Entry 3D87 (X-ray diffraction, 2.90 A resolution); this record covers chains A and C of the 4 polymer chains in the assembly.

[Chain A (and C)]
Name: Interleukin-23 subunit p19
Source organism: Homo sapiens
Notes: fragment: subunit p19; chain C of this document is another copy of the same molecule, construct and numbering; everything in this record applies to it too
UniProtKB: Q9NPF7 (IL23A_HUMAN); residues 1-170 here correspond to UniProt positions 20-189 (UniProt number = residue number + 19)
Chain sequence (178 residues; numbered 1 to 178; the number before each row is that of its first residue):
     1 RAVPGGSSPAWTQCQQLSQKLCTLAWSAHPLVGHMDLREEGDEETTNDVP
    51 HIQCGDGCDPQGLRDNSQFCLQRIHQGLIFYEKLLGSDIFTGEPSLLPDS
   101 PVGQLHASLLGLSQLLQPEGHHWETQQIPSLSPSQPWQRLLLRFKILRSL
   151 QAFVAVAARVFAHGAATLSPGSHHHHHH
Unresolved in the structure: 41-47, 169-178 (chain C: 39-43, 123-128, 171-178)
Construct notes: expression tag (171-178)

[How chain A and chain C interact]
Pairs across the interface - 37 pairs, chain A then chain C:
  H29(A) - H29(C)
  H29(A) - F144(C)
  P30(A) - S27(C)
  P30(A) - A28(C)
  P30(A) - P30(C)
  P30(A) - L96(C)
  P30(A) - V102(C)
  L31(A) - A28(C)
  L31(A) - H29(C)
  L31(A) - L96(C)
  L31(A) - V102(C)  hydrophobic
  L31(A) - L140(C)
  L31(A) - R143(C)  hydrogen bond (backbone-side chain)
  L31(A) - F144(C)  hydrophobic
  L31(A) - L147(C)  hydrophobic
  V32(A) - P94(C)
  V32(A) - L96(C)
  V32(A) - L140(C)  hydrophobic
  V32(A) - R143(C)
  G33(A) - L96(C)
  E93(A) - H34(C)  salt bridge
  E93(A) - M35(C)
  E93(A) - D36(C)
  P94(A) - G33(C)
  P94(A) - H34(C)
  L96(A) - V32(C)  hydrophobic
  Q135(A) - W137(C)  hydrogen bond
  P136(A) - H34(C)
  W137(A) - W137(C)
  W137(A) - L140(C)
  W137(A) - L141(C)  hydrophobic
  W137(A) - F144(C)  hydrophobic
  Q138(A) - W137(C)
  L140(A) - F144(C)  hydrophobic
  L141(A) - P136(C)
  L141(A) - W137(C)  hydrophobic
  L141(A) - L140(C)  hydrophobic
Other interface residues (no listed pair), chain A (17 interface residues in all): H34, M35, L97
Other interface residues (no listed pair), chain C (22 interface residues in all): S95, S100, P101

[Summary]
17 residues of chain A face 22 of chain C across their interface, with 2 hydrogen bonds and 1 salt bridge.
Polar contacts include E93(A)-H34(C), L31(A)-R143(C) and Q135(A)-W137(C).
Chain A and chain C are both Interleukin-23 subunit p19 (Homo sapiens); the structure, Crystal structure of
Interleukin-23, was determined by X-ray diffraction together with 3D85 from the same study.
